PDB entry 2V54 | X-ray diffraction, 2.40 A resolution | chains A and B

[Chain A (and B)]
Name: Thymidylate kinase
Source organism: Vaccinia virus copenhagen
Notes: EC 2.7.4.9; chain B of this document is another copy of the same molecule, construct and numbering; everything in this record applies to it too
UniProtKB: P68693 (KTHY_VACCC); numbering as in UniProt (aligned over 1-204)
Sequence (204 residues; numbered 1 to 204; the number before each row is that of its first residue):
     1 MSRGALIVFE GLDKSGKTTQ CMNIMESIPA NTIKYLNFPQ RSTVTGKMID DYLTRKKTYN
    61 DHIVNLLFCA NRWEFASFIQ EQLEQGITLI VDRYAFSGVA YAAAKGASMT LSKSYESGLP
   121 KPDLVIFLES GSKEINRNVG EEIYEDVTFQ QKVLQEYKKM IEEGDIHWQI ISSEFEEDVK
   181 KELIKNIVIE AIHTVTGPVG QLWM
Ligand contacts: thymidine-5'-diphosphate (TYD): Asp13, Lys17, Thr18, Asn37, Phe38, Pro39, Arg41, Leu53, Phe68, Arg72, Asp92, Arg93, Tyr94, Ser97, Gly98, Tyr101, Glu142, Tyr144, Glu145
What the authors report for this chain:
  - self-association interface (contacts with another copy of this molecule): Tyr115
  - binding site for thymidine-5'-diphosphate: Asp13, Lys17, Arg41, Leu53, Phe68, Arg72, Arg93, Tyr101
  - contacts within the chain: Asn65-Lys105 (hydrogen bond), Asp13-Tyr101 (hydrogen bond)
  - binding site for pyrophosphate: Lys14 to Thr18

[How chain A and chain B interact]
Contacting residue pairs (35):
  Val44(A) with Glu74(B)
  Met48(A) with Trp73(B); Glu74(B)
  Tyr59(A) with Trp73(B), hydrophobic
  Asn60(A) with Ser117(B), hydrogen bond; Met204(B)
  His62(A) with Leu111(B); Ser114(B), hydrogen bond; Tyr115(B)
  Ile63(A) with Trp73(B), hydrophobic; Ser114(B); Tyr115(B); Ser117(B)
  Leu66(A) with Leu66(B), hydrophobic; Cys69(B), hydrophobic; Ala70(B), hydrophobic; Tyr115(B), hydrophobic
  Cys69(A) with Leu66(B), hydrophobic
  Ala70(A) with Leu66(B), hydrophobic; Ala70(B), hydrophobic
  Trp73(A) with Met48(B); Tyr59(B), hydrophobic; Ile63(B)
  Glu74(A) with Val44(B)
  Ser77(A) with Lys57(B)
  Leu111(A) with His62(B)
  Ser114(A) with Asn60(B); His62(B), hydrogen bond; Ile63(B)
  Tyr115(A) with His62(B); Ile63(B); Leu66(B), hydrophobic; Tyr115(B)
  Ser117(A) with Asn60(B), hydrogen bond; Ile63(B)
Other interface residues (no listed pair), chain A (19 interface residues in all): Thr45, Leu67, Met204
Other interface residues (no listed pair), chain B (19 interface residues in all): Thr45, Leu67

[Overview]
Chain A and chain B each contribute 19 residues to their interface; the contacts include 4 hydrogen bonds.
Polar contacts include Asn60(A)-Ser117(B) and His62(A)-Ser114(B). Bound to chain A: thymidine-5'-diphosphate.
From the paper: a binding site for thymidine-5'-diphosphate at Asp13(A), Lys17(A) and Arg41(A) among others; a
binding site for pyrophosphate at Lys14(A).
Chain A and chain B are both Thymidylate kinase (Vaccinia virus copenhagen); the structure, Crystal structure
of vaccinia virus thymidylate kinase bound to TDP, was determined by X-ray diffraction together with 2W0S from
the same study.
